PDB entry 4BXX | X-ray diffraction, 3.28 A resolution | chains A and H of the 16 polymer chains in the assembly

[Chain A]
Protein: DNA-directed RNA polymerase II subunit RPB1
From: Saccharomyces cerevisiae
Notes: EC 2.7.7.6
Reference sequence: P04050 (RPB1_YEAST); residue numbers follow UniProt; this construct covers 1-1733
Sequence (1733 residues; numbered 1 to 1733; the number before each row is that of its first residue):
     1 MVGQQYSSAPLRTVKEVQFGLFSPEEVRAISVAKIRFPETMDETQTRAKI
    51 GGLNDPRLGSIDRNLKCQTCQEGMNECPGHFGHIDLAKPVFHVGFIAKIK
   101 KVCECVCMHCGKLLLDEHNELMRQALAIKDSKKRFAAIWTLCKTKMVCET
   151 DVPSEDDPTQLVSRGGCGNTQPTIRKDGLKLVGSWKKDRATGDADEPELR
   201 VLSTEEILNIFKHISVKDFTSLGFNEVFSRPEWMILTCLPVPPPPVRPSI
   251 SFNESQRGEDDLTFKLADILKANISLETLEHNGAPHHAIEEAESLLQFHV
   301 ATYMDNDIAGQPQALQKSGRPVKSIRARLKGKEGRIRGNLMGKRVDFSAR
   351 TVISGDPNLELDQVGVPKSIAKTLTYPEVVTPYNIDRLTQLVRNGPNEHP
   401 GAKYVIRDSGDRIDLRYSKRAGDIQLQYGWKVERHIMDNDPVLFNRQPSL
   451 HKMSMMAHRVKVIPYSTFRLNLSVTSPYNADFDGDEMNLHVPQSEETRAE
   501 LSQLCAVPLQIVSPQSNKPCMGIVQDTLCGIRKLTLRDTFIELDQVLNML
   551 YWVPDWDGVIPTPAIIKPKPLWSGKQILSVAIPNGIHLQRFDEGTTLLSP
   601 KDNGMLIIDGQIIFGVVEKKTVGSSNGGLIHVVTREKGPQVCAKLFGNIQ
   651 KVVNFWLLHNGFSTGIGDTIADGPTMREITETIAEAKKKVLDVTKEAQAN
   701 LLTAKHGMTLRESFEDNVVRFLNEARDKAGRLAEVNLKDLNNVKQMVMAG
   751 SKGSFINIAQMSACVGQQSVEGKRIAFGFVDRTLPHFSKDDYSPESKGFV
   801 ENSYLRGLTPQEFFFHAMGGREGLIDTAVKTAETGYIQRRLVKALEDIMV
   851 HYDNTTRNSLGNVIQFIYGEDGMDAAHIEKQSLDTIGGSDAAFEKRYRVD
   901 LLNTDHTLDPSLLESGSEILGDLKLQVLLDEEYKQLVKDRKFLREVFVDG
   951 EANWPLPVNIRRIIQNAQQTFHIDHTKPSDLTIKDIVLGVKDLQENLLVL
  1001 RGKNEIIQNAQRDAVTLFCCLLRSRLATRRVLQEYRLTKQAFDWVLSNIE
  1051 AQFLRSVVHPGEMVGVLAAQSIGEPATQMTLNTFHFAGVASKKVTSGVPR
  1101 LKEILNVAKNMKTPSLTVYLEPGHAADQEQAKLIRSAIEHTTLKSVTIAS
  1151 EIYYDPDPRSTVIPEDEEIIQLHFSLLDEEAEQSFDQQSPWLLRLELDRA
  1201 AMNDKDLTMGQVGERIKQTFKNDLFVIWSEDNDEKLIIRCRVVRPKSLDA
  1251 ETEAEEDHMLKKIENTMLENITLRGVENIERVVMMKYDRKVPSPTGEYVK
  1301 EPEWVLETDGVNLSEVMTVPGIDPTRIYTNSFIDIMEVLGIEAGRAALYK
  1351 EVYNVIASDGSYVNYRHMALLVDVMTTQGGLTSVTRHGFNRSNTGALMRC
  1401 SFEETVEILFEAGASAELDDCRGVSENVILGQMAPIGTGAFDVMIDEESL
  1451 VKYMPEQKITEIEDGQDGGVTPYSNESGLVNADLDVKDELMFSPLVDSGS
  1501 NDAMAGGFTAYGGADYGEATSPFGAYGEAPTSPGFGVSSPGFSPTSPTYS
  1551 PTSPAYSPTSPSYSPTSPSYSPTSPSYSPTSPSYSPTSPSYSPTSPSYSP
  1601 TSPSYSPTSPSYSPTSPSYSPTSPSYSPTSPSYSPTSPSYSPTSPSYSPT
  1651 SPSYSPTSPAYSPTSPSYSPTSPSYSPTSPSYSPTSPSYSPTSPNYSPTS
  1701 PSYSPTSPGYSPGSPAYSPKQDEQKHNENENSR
Unresolved in the structure: 1, 187-194, 1082-1091, 1247-1253, 1456-1733
Metal / ion sites: Zn2+ site 1: Cys67, Cys70, Cys77, His80; Zn2+ site 2: Cys107, Cys110, Cys148, Cys167; Mg2+: Asp481, Asp483, Asp485 (shared with 1 residue of chain P)
UniProt features mapped onto this chain:
  - region: Pro248 to Asp260 (Lid loop), Asn306 to Lys323 (Rudder loop), Pro810 to Glu822 (Bridging helix)
  - binding site (Zn(2+)): Cys67, Cys70, Cys77, His80, Cys107, Cys110, Cys148, Cys167
  - binding site (Mg(2+)): Asp481, Asp483, Asp485
  - modified residue: Thr1471 (Phosphothreonine)
  - cross-link (Glycyl lysine isopeptide (Lys-Gly)): Lys695 (interchain with G-Cter in ubiquitin), Lys1246 (interchain with G-Cter in ubiquitin), Lys1350 (interchain with G-Cter in ubiquitin)

[Chain H]
Protein: DNA-directed RNA polymerases I, II, and III subunit rpabc 3
From: Saccharomyces cerevisiae
Reference sequence: P20436 (RPAB3_YEAST); numbering as in UniProt (aligned over 1-146)
Sequence (146 residues; each row starts with the number of its first residue):
     1 MSNTLFDDIFQVSEVDPGRYNKVCRIEAASTTQDQCKLTLDINVELFPVA
    51 AQDSLTVTIASSLNLEDTPANDSSATRSWRPPQAGDRSLADDYDYVMYGT
   101 AYKFEEVSKDLIAVYYSFGGLLMRLEGNYRNLNNLKQENAYLLIRR
Unresolved in the structure: 1, 64-75
UniProt features mapped onto this chain:
  - region: Asp16 to Thr39 (Non-specific ssDNA binding)
  - modified residue: Ser2 (N-acetylserine), Thr68 (Phosphothreonine)

[Chain A / chain H interface]
Residue-residue contacts - 71 pairs, chain A then chain H:
  Arg537(A) - Tyr20(H)
  Arg537(A) - Val23(H)
  Arg537(A) - Arg25(H)
  Arg537(A) - Asp41(H)  salt bridge
  Arg537(A) - Gly120(H)  hydrogen bond (side chain-backbone)
  Arg537(A) - Leu121(H)
  Arg537(A) - Leu122(H)
  Asp538(A) - Tyr20(H)
  Asp538(A) - Asn21(H)  hydrogen bond (side chain-backbone)
  Asp538(A) - Lys22(H)  hydrogen bond (side chain-backbone)
  Asp538(A) - Val23(H)  hydrogen bond (side chain-backbone)
  Phe540(A) - Val23(H)  hydrophobic
  Phe540(A) - Asn43(H)
  Phe540(A) - Leu121(H)  hydrophobic
  Leu543(A) - Trp79(H)  hydrophobic
  Val559(A) - Ser78(H)
  Ile560(A) - Ser78(H)  hydrogen bond (backbone-side chain)
  Ile560(A) - Trp79(H)
  Pro561(A) - Trp79(H)
  Thr562(A) - Tyr98(H)
  Pro563(A) - Trp79(H)
  Pro563(A) - Tyr98(H)
  Ala564(A) - Met97(H)
  Ala564(A) - Tyr98(H)  hydrogen bond (backbone-backbone)
  Ala564(A) - Phe118(H)
  Ala564(A) - Gly119(H)
  Ile565(A) - Asn43(H)
  Ile565(A) - Leu46(H)  hydrophobic
  Ile565(A) - Tyr95(H)
  Ile565(A) - Val96(H)
  Ile565(A) - Met97(H)  hydrophobic
  Ile566(A) - Val96(H)  hydrogen bond (backbone-backbone)
  Ile566(A) - Tyr98(H)  hydrophobic
  Ile566(A) - Tyr141(H)  hydrophobic
  Lys567(A) - Asn43(H)  hydrogen bond (side chain-backbone)
  Lys567(A) - Leu46(H)
  Lys567(A) - Phe47(H)
  Lys567(A) - Asp94(H)
  Lys567(A) - Tyr95(H)
  Lys567(A) - Val96(H)  hydrogen bond (backbone-backbone)
  Pro570(A) - Trp79(H)  hydrophobic
  Leu571(A) - Asn43(H)
  Leu571(A) - Leu46(H)  hydrophobic
  Trp572(A) - Trp79(H)  hydrophobic
  Ser573(A) - Gly119(H)  hydrogen bond (side chain-backbone)
  Lys575(A) - Gly120(H)
  Leu597(A) - Tyr102(H)  hydrogen bond (backbone-side chain)
  Leu597(A) - Lys103(H)
  Leu597(A) - Tyr115(H)
  Leu598(A) - Arg25(H)  hydrogen bond (backbone-side chain)
  Leu598(A) - Thr39(H)
  Leu598(A) - Tyr102(H)
  Leu598(A) - Tyr115(H)  hydrophobic
  Leu598(A) - Leu122(H)
  Leu598(A) - Arg124(H)
  Ser599(A) - Arg25(H)
  Pro600(A) - Arg25(H)
  Asp602(A) - Tyr20(H)  hydrogen bond
  Leu606(A) - Tyr102(H)  hydrophobic
  Ile613(A) - Tyr102(H)  hydrophobic
  Ile613(A) - Ser117(H)  hydrogen bond (backbone-side chain)
  Ile613(A) - Gly120(H)
  Ile613(A) - Leu122(H)
  Phe614(A) - Leu122(H)  hydrophobic
  Leu737(A) - Arg19(H)
  Lys738(A) - Arg19(H)
  Asp739(A) - Arg19(H)  salt bridge
  Lys744(A) - Arg19(H)
  Asp974(A) - Lys136(H)
  His975(A) - Lys136(H)
  Thr976(A) - Lys136(H)
Also at the interface, not in a pair above, chain A (39 interface residues in all): Leu536, Pro568, Lys569, Lys601, Ile608, Val616
Also at the interface, not in a pair above, chain H (33 interface residues in all): Arg77, Pro81, Met123

[Summary]
Chain A and chain H form an interface of 39 and 33 residues respectively, with 14 hydrogen bonds and 2 salt
bridges. Among the polar pairs are Arg537(A)-Asp41(H), Asp739(A)-Arg19(H) and Arg537(A)-Gly120(H). UniProt
lists 8 Zn2+-binding residues and 3 Mg2+-binding residues on chain A.
Chain A is DNA-directed RNA polymerase II subunit RPB1 and chain H is DNA-directed RNA polymerases I, II, and
III subunit rpabc 3, both from Saccharomyces cerevisiae; the structure, Arrested RNA polymerase II-Bye1
complex, was determined by X-ray diffraction (same publication as 4BXZ, 4BY1 and 4BY7).
